Entry 6MJB (X-ray diffraction, 2.27 A resolution); this record covers chains A and C of the 3 polymer chains in the assembly.

# Chain A
Protein: Monopolin complex subunit CSM1
Organism: Candida glabrata
Notes: engineered mutation(s): N-terminal tag scar SNA
UniProtKB: A0A0W0CH22 (A0A0W0CH22_CANGB); residue numbers follow UniProt; this construct covers 69-181
Chain sequence (116 residues; each row starts with the number of its first residue):
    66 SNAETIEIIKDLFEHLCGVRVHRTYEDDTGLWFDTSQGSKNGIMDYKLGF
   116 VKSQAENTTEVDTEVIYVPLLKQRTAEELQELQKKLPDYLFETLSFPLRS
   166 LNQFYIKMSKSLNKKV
Unresolved in the structure: 66-68, 119-125, 180-181
Differences from the reference sequence: expression tag (66-68)

# Chain C
Protein: Kinetochore-associated protein DSN1
Organism: Candida glabrata
UniProtKB: A0A0W0D923 (A0A0W0D923_CANGB); residue numbers follow UniProt; this construct covers 14-72
Chain sequence (59 residues; numbered 14 to 72; the number before each row is that of its first residue):
    14 GDKDNGLHAGETDGDDEGFEFRRHSNLGVPTLGERLDSLHEIKSARRMDH
    64 FNSSRNSLR
Unresolved in the structure: 14-28, 66-72

# How chain A and chain C interact
Contacting residue pairs (59):
  R88(A) with V42(C), hydrogen bond (side chain-backbone); E47(C), salt bridge
  T89(A) with L40(C), hydrogen bond (side chain-backbone)
  Y90(A) with L40(C); G41(C); P43(C), hydrophobic; E47(C); S51(C), hydrogen bond
  E91(A) with R36(C); H37(C); S38(C), hydrogen bond; G41(C), hydrogen bond (backbone-backbone); P43(C)
  D92(A) with P43(C); R48(C); S51(C), hydrogen bond
  D93(A) with R35(C), hydrogen bond (backbone-side chain); H37(C), salt bridge
  T94(A) with S51(C); L52(C); I55(C)
  L96(A) with L40(C), hydrophobic
  W97(A) with S51(C); E54(C)
  F98(A) with L40(C), hydrophobic
  K112(A) with D50(C); E54(C), salt bridge
  V116(A) with I55(C), hydrophobic
  E129(A) with R60(C), salt bridge
  V133(A) with E54(C)
  Y154(A) with M61(C), hydrophobic; F64(C), hydrophobic
  E157(A) with R59(C), salt bridge
  T158(A) with E54(C); A58(C); R59(C), hydrogen bond (backbone-backbone)
  L159(A) with A58(C); R59(C); F64(C), hydrophobic
  S160(A) with A58(C); R59(C), hydrogen bond (backbone-backbone); R60(C), hydrogen bond; M61(C), hydrogen bond (backbone-backbone)
  F161(A) with R60(C); M61(C); F64(C), hydrophobic
  P162(A) with R60(C); M61(C); D62(C)
  R164(A) with D62(C), salt bridge
  S165(A) with D62(C), hydrogen bond (side chain-backbone); H63(C); F64(C)
  Q168(A) with H63(C); F64(C), hydrogen bond (side chain-backbone); N65(C)
  F169(A) with F64(C)
  K172(A) with F64(C), hydrogen bond (side chain-backbone); N65(C)
Other interface residues (no listed pair), chain A (27 interface residues in all): I131
Other interface residues (no listed pair), chain C (25 interface residues in all): T44, S57
From the paper, about this interface:
  - interface residues, chain A: L159(A)
  - interface residues, chain C: R35(C), R36(C)

# Overview
Chain A and chain C form an interface of 27 and 25 residues respectively, with 14 hydrogen bonds and 6 salt
bridges. Polar contacts include R88(A)-E47(C), D93(A)-H37(C) and K112(A)-E54(C). The paper reports interface
residues L159(A) and R35(C) among others.
Here chain A is Monopolin complex subunit CSM1 and chain C is Kinetochore-associated protein DSN1, both from
Candida glabrata. Entry 6MJB (Structure of Candida glabrata Csm1:Dsn1(14-72) complex) was determined by X-ray
diffraction, deposited together with 6MJ8, 6MJC and 6MJE.
